PDB entry 5U0P | electron microscopy, 4.40 A resolution (low resolution: residue-level contacts below are approximate; hydrogen-bond / salt-bridge calls are withheld) | chains H and V of the 16 polymer chains in the assembly

[Chain H]
Molecule: Mediator complex subunit 8
Organism: Schizosaccharomyces pombe
UniProtKB: O94646 (MED8_SCHPO); numbering as in UniProt (aligned over 1-200)
Amino-acid sequence (200 residues; row label = number of the first residue in the row):
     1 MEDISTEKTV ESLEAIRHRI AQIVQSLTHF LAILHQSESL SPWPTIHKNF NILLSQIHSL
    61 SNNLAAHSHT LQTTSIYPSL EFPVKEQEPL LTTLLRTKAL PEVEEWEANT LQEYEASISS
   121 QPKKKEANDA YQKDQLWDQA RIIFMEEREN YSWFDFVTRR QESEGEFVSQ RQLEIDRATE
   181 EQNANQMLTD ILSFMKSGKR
Disordered / not traced: 1-2, 155-170

[Chain V]
Molecule: Mediator complex subunit 22
Organism: Schizosaccharomyces pombe
UniProtKB: O14010 (MED22_SCHPO); numbering as in UniProt (aligned over 1-136)
Amino-acid sequence (136 residues; numbered 1 to 136; the number before each row is that of its first residue):
     1 MSSDSFQRQL VQRTNTLNSS IDNATLTILS RFQDILDIAI NEGKDKYTVA PEVYQIECHT
    61 VSMVRAVEQL LDVSRQIKSY WLTNSLSTSF PTVDYSEPDL EKVKRTLTKL QNHLLEVSLI
   121 EPEASETTEA PTVSDT
Disordered / not traced: 1-4, 123-136

[How chain H and chain V interact]
Pairs across the interface (30):
  Trp43(H) - Arg65(V)
  Pro44(H) - Arg65(V)
  His47(H) - Val61(V)
  His47(H) - Ser62(V)
  His47(H) - Arg65(V)
  Phe50(H) - Tyr54(V)
  Asn51(H) - Cys58(V)
  Asn51(H) - Ser62(V)
  Leu53(H) - Tyr54(V)
  Leu54(H) - Gln55(V)
  Leu54(H) - Cys58(V)
  Leu54(H) - His59(V)
  Ile57(H) - Pro51(V)
  His58(H) - Gln55(V)
  Ala127(H) - Glu42(V)
  Tyr131(H) - Glu42(V)
  Asp134(H) - Asn41(V)
  Asp134(H) - Glu42(V)
  Trp137(H) - Leu36(V)
  Trp137(H) - Ala39(V)
  Arg141(H) - Leu36(V)
  Arg141(H) - Asp37(V)
  Phe144(H) - Phe32(V)
  Phe144(H) - Gln33(V)
  Phe144(H) - Leu36(V)
  Met145(H) - Gln33(V)
  Arg148(H) - Leu29(V)
  Arg148(H) - Gln33(V)
  Trp153(H) - Leu29(V)
  Glu181(H) - Gln7(V)
Interface residues without a listed pair, chain H (23 interface residues in all): Leu64, Glu107, Ala140, Arg177
Interface residues without a listed pair, chain V (19 interface residues in all): Lys46, Thr48

[Overview]
23 residues of chain H and 19 residues of chain V are in contact.
Here chain H is Mediator complex subunit 8 and chain V is Mediator complex subunit 22, both from
Schizosaccharomyces pombe. Entry 5U0P (Cryo-EM structure of the transcriptional Mediator) was determined by
electron microscopy together with 5U0S from the same study.
